7C08 - chains A and C of the 3 polymer chains in the assembly; structure by X-ray diffraction, 3.35 A resolution.

[Chain A]
Molecule: Splicing factor U2AF 23 kDa subunit
Organism: Schizosaccharomyces pombe 972h-
Reference sequence: Q09176 (U2AF1_SCHPO); residue numbers follow UniProt; this construct covers 1-216
Sequence (216 residues; row label = number of the first residue in the row):
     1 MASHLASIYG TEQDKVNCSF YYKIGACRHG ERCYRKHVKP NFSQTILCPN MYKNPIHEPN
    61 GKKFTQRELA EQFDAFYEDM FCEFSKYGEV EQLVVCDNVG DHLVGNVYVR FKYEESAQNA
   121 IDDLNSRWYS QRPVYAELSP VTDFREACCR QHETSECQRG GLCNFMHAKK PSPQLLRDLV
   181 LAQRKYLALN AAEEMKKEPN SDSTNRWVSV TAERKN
Not modelled in the structure: 1, 194-216
Differences from the reference sequence: engineered mutation Tyr34 (Ser in Q09176)
Bound ions: Zn2+ site 1: Cys18, Cys27, Cys33, His37; Zn2+ site 2: Cys149, Cys157, Cys163, His167
Curated features (UniProtKB/Swiss-Prot):
  - zinc finger: Glu12 to Pro40 (C3H1-type 1), Asp143 to Lys170 (C3H1-type 2)
What the authors report for this chain:
  - binding site for the 6-nt RNA strand (chain C): His29, Tyr34
  - mutagenesis - H29A: decreased binding to the 6-nt RNA strand (chain C)

[Chain C]
Molecule: 6-nt RNA strand
Sequence (6 nucleotides; numbered 0 to 5; the number before each row is that of its first residue; numbering starts at 0):
     0 UUAGGU
Not modelled in the structure: 0

[Chain A / chain C interface]
Residue-residue contacts (36):
  Gly10(A) - U5(C)  phosphate contact
  Thr11(A) - U5(C)  sugar contact
  Glu12(A) - A2(C)  hydrogen bond to the sugar
  Glu12(A) - G3(C)  hydrogen bond to the sugar
  Glu12(A) - G4(C)  hydrogen bond to the sugar
  Glu12(A) - U5(C)  hydrogen bond to the phosphate
  Lys15(A) - A2(C)  salt bridge to the phosphate
  Cys18(A) - A2(C)  base contact
  Phe20(A) - A2(C)  stacking on the base
  Lys23(A) - G4(C)  sugar contact
  Lys23(A) - U5(C)  phosphate contact
  Cys27(A) - A2(C)  hydrogen bond to the base
  Arg28(A) - U1(C)  sugar contact
  Arg28(A) - A2(C)  hydrogen bond to the base
  His29(A) - U1(C)  stacking on the base
  Arg32(A) - U1(C)  base contact
  Cys33(A) - U1(C)  hydrogen bond to the base
  Tyr34(A) - U1(C)  hydrogen bond to the sugar
  Arg35(A) - U1(C)  hydrogen bond to the sugar
  Arg35(A) - A2(C)  salt bridge to the phosphate
  Arg145(A) - G4(C)  hydrogen bond to the base
  Glu146(A) - G4(C)  hydrogen bond to the base
  Ala147(A) - G4(C)  base contact
  Cys148(A) - G4(C)  hydrogen bond to the base
  Cys149(A) - G3(C)  base contact
  Cys149(A) - G4(C)  base contact
  Arg150(A) - G4(C)  hydrogen bond to the base
  Arg150(A) - U5(C)  hydrogen bond to the base
  Gln151(A) - G3(C)  base contact
  Gln151(A) - G4(C)  base contact
  Arg159(A) - G3(C)  salt bridge to the phosphate
  Cys163(A) - G3(C)  hydrogen bond to the base
  Asn164(A) - A2(C)  base contact
  Asn164(A) - G3(C)  hydrogen bond to the base
  Phe165(A) - G3(C)  base contact
  Phe165(A) - G4(C)  stacking on the base
Other interface residues (no listed pair), chain A (26 interface residues in all): Cys157

[Overview]
Chain A and chain C form an interface of 26 and 5 residues respectively; the contacts include 16 hydrogen
bonds, 3 salt bridges and 3 aromatic stacking contacts. Polar contacts include Cys27(A)-A2(C), Arg28(A)-A2(C)
and Cys33(A)-U1(C). From the paper: a binding site for the 6-nt RNA strand (chain C) at His29(A) and Tyr34(A);
H29A of chain A reduces binding to the 6-nt RNA strand (chain C).
Here chain A is Splicing factor U2AF 23 kDa subunit (Schizosaccharomyces pombe 972h-) and chain C is a 6-nt
RNA strand. Entry 7C08 (Crystal structure of S34Y mutant of yeast U2AF1 complex bound to 3' splice site RNA,
5'-UAGGU) was determined by X-ray diffraction, deposited together with 7C06 and 7C07.
